PDB entry 6SES | X-ray diffraction, 2.00 A resolution | chains A and F of the 6 polymer chains in the assembly

# Chain A
Name: Tubulin alpha-1B chain
From: Bos taurus
Reference sequence: P81947 (TBA1B_BOVIN); residue numbers follow UniProt; this construct covers 1-451
Chain sequence (451 residues; numbered 1 to 451; the number before each row is that of its first residue):
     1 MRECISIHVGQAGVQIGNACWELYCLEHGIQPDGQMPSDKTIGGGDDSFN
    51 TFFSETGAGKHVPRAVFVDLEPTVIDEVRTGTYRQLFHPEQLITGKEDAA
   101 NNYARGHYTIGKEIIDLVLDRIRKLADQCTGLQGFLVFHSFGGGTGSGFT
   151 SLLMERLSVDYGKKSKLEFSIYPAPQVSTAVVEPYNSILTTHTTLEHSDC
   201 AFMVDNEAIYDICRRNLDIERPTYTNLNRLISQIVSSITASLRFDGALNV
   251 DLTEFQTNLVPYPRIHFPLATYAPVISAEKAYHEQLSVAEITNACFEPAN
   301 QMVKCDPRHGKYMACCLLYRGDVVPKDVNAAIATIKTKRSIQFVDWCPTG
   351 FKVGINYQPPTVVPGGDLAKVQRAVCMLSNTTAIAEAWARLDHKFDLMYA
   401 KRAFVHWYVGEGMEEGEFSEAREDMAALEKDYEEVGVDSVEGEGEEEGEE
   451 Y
Disordered / not traced: 439-451
Residues lining bound ligands: GTP (guanosine-5'-triphosphate): V9, G10, Q11, A12, Q15, I16, D69, D98, A99, A100, N101, S140, G142, G143, G144, T145, G146, I171, P173, V177, S178, E183, N206, Y224, L227, N228, I231

# Chain F
Name: Tubulin-Tyrosine Ligase
From: Gallus gallus
Reference sequence: E1BQ43 (E1BQ43_CHICK); residue numbers follow UniProt; this construct covers 1-378
Chain sequence (384 residues; row label = number of the first residue in the row):
     1 MYTFVVRDENSSVYAEVSRLLLATGQWKRLRKDNPRFNLMLGERNRLPFG
    51 RLGHEPGLVQLVNYYRGADKLCRKASLVKLIKTSPELSESCTWFPESYVI
   101 YPTNLKTPVAPAQNGIRHLINNTRTDEREVFLAAYNRRREGREGNVWIAK
   151 SSAGAKGEGILISSEASELLDFIDEQGQVHVIQKYLEKPLLLEPGHRKFD
   201 IRSWVLVDHLYNIYLYREGVLRTSSEPYNSANFQDKTCHLTNHCIQKEYS
   251 KNYGRYEEGNEMFFEEFNQYLMDALNTTLENSILLQIKHIIRSCLMCIEP
   301 AISTKHLHYQSFQLFGFDFMVDEELKVWLIEVNGAPACAQKLYAELCQGI
   351 VDVAISSVFPLADTGQKTSQPTSIFIKLHHHHHH
Disordered / not traced: 89-90, 103-125, 142-143, 152-158, 173-178, 232-233, 240-253, 362-372, 381-384
Sequence notes: expression tag (379-384)
Bound ions: Mg2+: E331, N333 (together with AMP-PCP)
Residues lining bound ligands: AMP-PCP (ACP; phosphomethylphosphonic acid adenylate ester): K74, I148, K150, Q183, K184, Y185, L186, K198, D200, R202, R222, H239, D318, M320, I330, E331, N333

# Interface between chain A and chain F
Residue-residue contacts - 23 pairs, chain A then chain F:
  Q176(A) - P56(F)
  E207(A) - H54(F)  salt bridge
  E297(A) - H306(F)
  P298(A) - L307(F)  hydrophobic
  K304(A) - G53(F)
  K304(A) - H54(F)
  K304(A) - H308(F)
  C305(A) - H308(F)
  D306(A) - R66(F)
  R308(A) - P300(F)  hydrogen bond (side chain-backbone)
  R308(A) - A301(F)  hydrogen bond (side chain-backbone)
  R308(A) - I302(F)
  R308(A) - S303(F)  hydrogen bond (side chain-backbone)
  R308(A) - L307(F)
  H309(A) - R66(F)  hydrogen bond (side chain-backbone)
  H309(A) - G67(F)
  H309(A) - A301(F)
  S340(A) - A301(F)
  E386(A) - G50(F)
  E386(A) - R66(F)  salt bridge
  R390(A) - G50(F)
  R390(A) - H54(F)  hydrogen bond
  H393(A) - R51(F)
Other interface residues (no listed pair), chain A (15 interface residues in all): P175, K338

# Summary
Chain A and chain F form an interface of 15 and 14 residues respectively; the contacts include 5 hydrogen
bonds and 2 salt bridges. Polar contacts include E207(A)-H54(F), E386(A)-R66(F) and R308(A)-P300(F). Ligands
of chain A: GTP. Ligands of chain F: AMP-PCP.
Here chain A is Tubulin alpha-1B chain (Bos taurus) and chain F is Tubulin-Tyrosine Ligase (Gallus gallus).
Entry 6SES (Tubulin-B2 complex) was determined by X-ray diffraction.
